Entry 3N9Q (X-ray diffraction, 2.30 A resolution); this record covers chains A and B of the 3 polymer chains in the assembly.

[Chain A]
Molecule: Putative uncharacterized protein
Source organism: Caenorhabditis elegans
Notes: EC 1.14.11.27; fragment: PHD domain
Reference sequence: Q9GYI0 (Q9GYI0_CAEEL); residues 188-711 here correspond to UniProt positions 201-724 (UniProt number = residue number + 13)
Amino-acid sequence (528 residues; each row starts with the number of its first residue):
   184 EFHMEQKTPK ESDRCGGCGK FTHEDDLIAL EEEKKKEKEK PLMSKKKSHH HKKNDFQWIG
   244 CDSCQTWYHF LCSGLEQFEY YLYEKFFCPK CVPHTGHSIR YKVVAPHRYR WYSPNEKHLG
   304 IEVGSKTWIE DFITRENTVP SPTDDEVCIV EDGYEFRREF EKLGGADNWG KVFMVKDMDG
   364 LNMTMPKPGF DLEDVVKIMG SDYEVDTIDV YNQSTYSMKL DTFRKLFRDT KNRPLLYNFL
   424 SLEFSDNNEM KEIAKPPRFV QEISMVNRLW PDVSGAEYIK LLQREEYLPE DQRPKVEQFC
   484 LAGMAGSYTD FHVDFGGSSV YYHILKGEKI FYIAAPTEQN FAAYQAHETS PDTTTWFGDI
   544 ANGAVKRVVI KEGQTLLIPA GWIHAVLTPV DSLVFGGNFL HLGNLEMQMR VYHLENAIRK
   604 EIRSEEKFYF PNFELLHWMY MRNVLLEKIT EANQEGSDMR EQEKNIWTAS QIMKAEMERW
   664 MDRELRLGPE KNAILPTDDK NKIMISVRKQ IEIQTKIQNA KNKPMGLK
Not modelled in the structure: 184-191, 209-234, 674-676, 705-711
Construct notes: expression tag (184-187)
Swiss-Prot annotation at these positions:
  - zinc finger: Ser195 to His277 (PHD-type)
  - binding site (substrate): Thr492 to Asp497, Tyr505, Lys512, His567
  - binding site (Fe cation): His495, Asp497, His567
Bound ions: Zn2+ site 1: Cys198, Cys201, His252, Cys255; Zn2+ site 2: Cys244, Cys247, Cys271, Cys274; Fe2+: His495, Asp497, His567 (together with N-oxalylglycine)
Ligand contacts: N-oxalylglycine (OGA): Asn421, Leu423, Leu484, Thr492, His495, Asp497, Val503, Tyr505, Lys512, His567, Val569, Thr571
Reported in the primary citation:
  - mutagenesis - D196A, W241A, G243E, D245A, Q248A, W250A: abolished binding to Histone H3 peptide (chain B)
  - mutagenesis - D389A, Q396A, T398A, F482A, D497A, Y505A, E531I, N581A: decreased catalytic activity
  - mutagenesis - S424A, E609A/K610A/F611A: abolished catalytic activity
  - specificity-determining residues: Thr398, Glu531 (by similarity / conservation)

[Chain B]
Molecule: Histone H3 peptide
Notes: fragment: JMJC domain
Reference sequence: P08898 (H3_CAEEL); residues 1-15 here correspond to UniProt positions 2-16 (UniProt number = residue number + 1)
Amino-acid sequence (15 residues; row label = number of the first residue in the row):
     1 ARTKQTARKS TGGKA
Not modelled in the structure: 7-15
Modified residues: Lys4 (n-trimethyllysine; M3L)
Swiss-Prot annotation at these positions:
  - modified residue: Lys4 (N6,N6,N6-trimethyllysine), Lys9 (N6,N6,N6-trimethyllysine), Ser10 (Phosphoserine), Lys14 (N6-acetyllysine)

[Chain A / chain B interface]
Contacting residue pairs (21):
  Asp196(A) - Lys4(B)
  Asp238(A) - Gln5(B)
  Phe239(A) - Gln5(B)
  Phe239(A) - Thr6(B)  hydrogen bond (backbone-backbone)
  Gln240(A) - Lys4(B)
  Gln240(A) - Gln5(B)  hydrogen bond
  Trp241(A) - Thr3(B)
  Trp241(A) - Lys4(B)  hydrogen bond (backbone-backbone)
  Trp241(A) - Thr6(B)
  Ile242(A) - Ala1(B)  hydrophobic
  Ile242(A) - Arg2(B)
  Gly243(A) - Arg2(B)  hydrogen bond (backbone-backbone)
  Cys244(A) - Arg2(B)  hydrogen bond (backbone-side chain)
  Asp245(A) - Arg2(B)  salt bridge
  Gln248(A) - Arg2(B)  hydrogen bond
  Trp250(A) - Arg2(B)
  Trp250(A) - Lys4(B)
  Phe253(A) - Thr3(B)
  Tyr266(A) - Ala1(B)  hydrogen bond (backbone-backbone)
  Glu267(A) - Ala1(B)
  Tyr284(A) - Ala1(B)  hydrogen bond (side chain-backbone)
Also at the interface, not in a pair above, chain A (16 interface residues in all): Tyr263

[Overview]
Chain A and chain B form an interface of 16 and 6 residues respectively; the contacts include 8 hydrogen bonds
and 1 salt bridge. Polar pairs include Asp245(A)-Arg2(B), Gln240(A)-Gln5(B) and Cys244(A)-Arg2(B). From the
paper: D389A, Q396A and T398A of chain A, among others, reduce catalytic activity; specificity determinants
Thr398(A) and Glu531(A); 16 substitutions were tested in all.
Here chain A is Putative uncharacterized protein (Caenorhabditis elegans) and chain B is Histone H3 peptide.
Entry 3N9Q (ceKDM7A from C.elegans, complex with H3K4me3 peptide, H3K27me2 peptide and NOG) was determined by
X-ray diffraction together with 3N9L, 3N9M, 3N9N, 3N9O and 3N9P from the same study.
